4UR7 - chains A and D of the 4 polymer chains in the assembly; structure by X-ray diffraction, 1.50 A resolution.

[Chain A (and D)]
Protein: Keto-deoxy-D-galactarate dehydratase
From: Agrobacterium tumefaciens
Notes: EC 4.2.1.-; chain D of this document is another copy of the same molecule, construct and numbering; everything in this record applies to it too
UniProtKB: Q8UB77 (KDGD_AGRT5); aligned to UniProt positions 1-303 over residues 1-303 (the alignment contains insertions or deletions, so no single offset holds)
Chain sequence (312 residues; numbered 1 to 311; the number before each row is that of its first residue):
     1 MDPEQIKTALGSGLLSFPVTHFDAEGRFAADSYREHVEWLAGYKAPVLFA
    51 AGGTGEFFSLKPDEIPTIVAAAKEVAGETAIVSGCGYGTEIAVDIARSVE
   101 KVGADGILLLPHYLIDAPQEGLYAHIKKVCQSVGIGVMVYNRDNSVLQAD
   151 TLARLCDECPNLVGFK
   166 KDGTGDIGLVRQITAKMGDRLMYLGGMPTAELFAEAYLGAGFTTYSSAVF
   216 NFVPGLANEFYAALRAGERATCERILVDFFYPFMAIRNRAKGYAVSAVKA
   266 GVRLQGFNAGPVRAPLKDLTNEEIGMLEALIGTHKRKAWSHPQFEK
Disordered / not traced: 304-311 (chain D: 302-311)
Differences from the reference sequence: cloning artifact (2); microheterogeneity Lys166 (Lys in Q8UB77); expression tag (304-311)
Modified / non-standard residues: Lys166 ((2S)-2-amino-6-[(1-hydroxy-1-oxo-propan-2-ylidene)amino]hexanoic acid; KPI)

[Chain A / chain D interface]
Residue-residue contacts (32; chain A residue first):
  Ile172(A) - Ile172(D)  hydrophobic
  Ile172(A) - Phe198(D)  hydrophobic
  Ile172(A) - Ala201(D)  hydrophobic
  Gly173(A) - Phe198(D)
  Arg176(A) - Glu200(D)  salt bridge
  Arg176(A) - Arg234(D)
  Arg176(A) - Glu238(D)  salt bridge
  Arg176(A) - Leu241(D)
  Arg176(A) - Tyr246(D)
  Gln177(A) - Tyr246(D)  hydrogen bond (backbone-side chain)
  Gln177(A) - Met249(D)
  Ala180(A) - Glu238(D)
  Phe198(A) - Ile172(D)  hydrophobic
  Phe198(A) - Gly173(D)
  Glu200(A) - Arg176(D)  salt bridge
  Glu200(A) - Gly204(D)
  Ala201(A) - Ile172(D)  hydrophobic
  Ala201(A) - Ala201(D)
  Gly204(A) - Glu200(D)
  Gly204(A) - Arg234(D)  hydrogen bond (backbone-side chain)
  Ala205(A) - Arg234(D)
  Gly206(A) - Arg234(D)
  Arg234(A) - Arg176(D)
  Arg234(A) - Gly204(D)  hydrogen bond (side chain-backbone)
  Arg234(A) - Ala205(D)  hydrogen bond (side chain-backbone)
  Arg234(A) - Gly206(D)
  Glu238(A) - Arg176(D)  salt bridge
  Glu238(A) - Ala180(D)
  Leu241(A) - Arg176(D)
  Tyr246(A) - Arg176(D)
  Tyr246(A) - Gln177(D)  hydrogen bond (side chain-backbone)
  Met249(A) - Gln177(D)
Also at the interface, not in a pair above, chain A (21 interface residues in all): Gly170, Thr179, Leu197, Leu203, Val242
Also at the interface, not in a pair above, chain D (21 interface residues in all): Gly170, Thr179, Leu197, Leu203, Val242

[Overview]
Chain A and chain D each contribute 21 residues to their interface, with 5 hydrogen bonds and 4 salt bridges.
Among the polar pairs are Arg176(A)-Glu200(D), Arg176(A)-Glu238(D) and Gln177(A)-Tyr246(D).
Chain A and chain D are both Keto-deoxy-D-galactarate dehydratase (Agrobacterium tumefaciens); the structure,
Crystal structure of keto-deoxy-D-galactarate dehydratase complexed with pyruvate, was determined by X-ray
diffraction together with 5HWJ, 5HWM, 5HWN and 4UR8 from the same study.
